7NEB - chain A; structure by X-ray diffraction, 2.20 A resolution.

[Chain A]
Name: Branched-chain-amino-acid aminotransferase
From: Thermobaculum terrenum (strain ATCC BAA-798 / YNP1)
Notes: EC 2.6.1.42
Reference sequence: D1CCW1 (D1CCW1_THET1); residues 2-317 here correspond to UniProt positions 1-316 (UniProt number = residue number - 1)
Chain sequence (316 residues; numbered 2 to 317; the number before each row is that of its first residue):
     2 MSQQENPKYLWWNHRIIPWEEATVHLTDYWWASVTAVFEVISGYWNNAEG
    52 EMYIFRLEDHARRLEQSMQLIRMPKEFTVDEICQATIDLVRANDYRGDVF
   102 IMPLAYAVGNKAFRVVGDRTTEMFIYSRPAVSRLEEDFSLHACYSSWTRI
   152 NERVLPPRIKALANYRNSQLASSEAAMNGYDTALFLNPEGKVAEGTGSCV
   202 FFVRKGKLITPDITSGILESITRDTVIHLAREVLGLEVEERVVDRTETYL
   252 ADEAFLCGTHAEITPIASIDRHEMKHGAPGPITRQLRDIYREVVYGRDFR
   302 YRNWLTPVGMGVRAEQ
Disordered / not traced: 2-5, 111-117, 315-317
Construct notes: engineered mutation Val41 (Gly40 in D1CCW1), Ser43 (Arg42 in D1CCW1), Phe101 (Tyr100 in D1CCW1), Arg115 (Ser114 in D1CCW1)
Cystine bridges: Cys200-Cys258
Covalently attached groups: pyridoxal phosphate (PLP) linked to Lys161
Ligand contacts: pyridoxal phosphate (PLP): His61, Arg64, Arg150, Tyr166, Glu195, Thr197, Gly198, Ser199, Cys200, Leu219, Ser221, Ile222, Thr223, Arg224, Cys258, Gly259, Thr260
From the paper describing this entry:
  - conformationally variable residues (loop rearrangement, order/disorder transition, side-chain flip): Trp32, Phe101, Ala113 to Val117, Val132, His261
  - mutagenesis - G41V/R43S/Y101F/S115R, G41V/R43S/Y101F (60-fold), S115R: increased binding to R-PEA
  - mutagenesis - S115R: decreased catalytic activity on R-PEA+ alpha-ketoglutarate
  - mutagenesis - S115R: decreased catalytic activity on L-leucine + alpha-ketoglutarate
  - mutagenesis - S115R: unchanged catalytic activity on pyruvate amination
  - mutagenesis - R43S: decreased catalytic activity (BCAT-like activity)
  - mutagenesis - R43S: unchanged catalytic activity (R-TA-like activity)
  - mutagenesis - G41V/Y101F: abolished catalytic activity (BCAT-like activity)
  - mutagenesis - G41V/Y101F: decreased catalytic activity on R-PEA + pyruvate
  - mutagenesis - G41V/Y101F: unchanged catalytic activity on R-PEA + alpha-ketoglutarate
  - mutagenesis - F39Y/Y166W: abolished catalytic activity
  - mutagenesis - F39Y/G41V/R43S/Y101F: abolished catalytic activity on R-PEA
  - mutagenesis - W32H/G41V/R43S/Y101F: decreased binding to R-PEA
  - mutagenesis - G41V/R43S/Y101F: abolished catalytic activity (BCAT-like and R-TA-like activities)

[In short]
Pyridoxal phosphate is covalently linked to Lys161. From the paper: G41V/R43S/Y101F/S115R, G41V/R43S/Y101F and
S115R increase binding to R-PEA; conformational variability at Trp32, Phe101 and Ala113 among others; 8
substitutions were tested in all.
Chain A is Branched-chain-amino-acid aminotransferase (Thermobaculum terrenum (strain ATCC BAA-798 / YNP1));
the structure, Crystal structure of branched-chain amino acid aminotransferase from Thermobaculum terrenum (M4
mutant), was determined by X-ray diffraction, deposited together with 7NEA.
